PDB entry 9C17 | X-ray diffraction, 1.63 A resolution | chain A

# Chain A
Protein: Flavin reductase (NADPH)
From: Homo sapiens
Notes: EC 1.5.1.30, 1.3.1.-, 2.6.99.-
Reference sequence: P30043 (BLVRB_HUMAN); numbering as in UniProt (aligned over 1-206)
Chain sequence (210 residues; each row starts with the number of its first residue; numbers below 1 keep their minus sign (Gly-3 is residue -3)):
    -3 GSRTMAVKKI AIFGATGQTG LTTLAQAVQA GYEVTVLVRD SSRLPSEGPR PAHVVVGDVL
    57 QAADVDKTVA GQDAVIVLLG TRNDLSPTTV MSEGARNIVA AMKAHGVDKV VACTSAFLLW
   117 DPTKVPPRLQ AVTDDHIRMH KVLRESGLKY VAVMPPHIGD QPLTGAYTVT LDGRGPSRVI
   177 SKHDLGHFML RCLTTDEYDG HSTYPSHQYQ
Disordered / not traced: -3 to 1, 206
Sequence notes: expression tag (-3 to 0)
UniProt features mapped onto this chain:
  - active site (S-nitroso-cysteine intermediate): Cys109, Cys188
  - binding site (NADP(+)): Gly10, Thr12, Gly13, Gln14, Thr15, Arg35, Ser38, Arg39, Asp54, Val55, Leu75, Gly76, Arg78, Met87, Cys109, His132, His153, Ile154
  - modified residue (Phosphoserine): Ser42, Ser82
  - natural variant: Ser111 (S111L: Risk factor for thrombocytosis)
  - mutagenesis: Gln14 to Gly16 (Abolished binding to NAD(P)H and S-nitroso-CoA, leading to abolished NAD(P)H-dependent reductase and a S-nitroso-CoA-dependent nitrosyltransferase activities), Gln14 (Q14R: Increased affinity for coenzyme A), Arg78 (R78A: Induces both an increase in active site micro-millisecond motions and an increase in the rate constants of coenzyme-binding; R78G: Decreased affinity for coenzyme A), Cys109 (C109R: Abolished S-nitroso-CoA-dependent nitrosyltransferase activity; when associated with R-188), Ser111 (S111A: Abolished NAD(P)H-dependent reductase activity), His153 (H153A: Reduced affinity for biliverdin), Cys188 (C188R: Abolished S-nitroso-CoA-dependent nitrosyltransferase activity; when associated with R-109)

# Overview
From UniProt: active-site residues Cys109 and Cys188, 18 NADP+-binding residues and 8 mutagenesis sites.
Chain A is Flavin reductase (NADPH) (Homo sapiens); the structure, Human biliverdin IX beta reductase in
complex with NADP and BCT001028, was determined by X-ray diffraction together with 9C16 and 9C18 from the same
study.
